Entry 1IDJ (X-ray diffraction, 2.40 A resolution); this record covers chain A.

== Chain A ==
Protein: Pectin lyase A
Organism: Aspergillus niger
Notes: EC 4.2.2.10
UniProtKB: Q01172 (PLYA_ASPNG); residues 1-359 here correspond to UniProt positions 21-379 (UniProt number = residue number + 20)
Sequence (359 residues; row label = number of the first residue in the row):
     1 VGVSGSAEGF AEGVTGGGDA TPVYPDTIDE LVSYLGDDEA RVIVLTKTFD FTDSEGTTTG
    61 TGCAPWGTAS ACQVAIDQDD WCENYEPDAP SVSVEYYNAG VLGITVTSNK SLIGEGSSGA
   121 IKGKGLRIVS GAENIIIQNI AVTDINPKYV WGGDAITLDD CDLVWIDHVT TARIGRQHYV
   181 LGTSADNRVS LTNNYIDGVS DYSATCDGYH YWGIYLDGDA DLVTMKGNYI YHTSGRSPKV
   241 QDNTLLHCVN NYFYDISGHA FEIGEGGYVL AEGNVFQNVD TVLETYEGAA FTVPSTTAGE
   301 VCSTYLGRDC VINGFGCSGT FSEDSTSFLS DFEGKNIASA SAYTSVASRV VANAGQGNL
Swiss-Prot annotation at these positions:
  - active site: Arg236
  - glycosylation: Thr68 (O-linked (Man) threonine), Asn109 (N-linked (GlcNAc...) asparagine), Ser348 (O-linked (Man) serine)
Disulfides: Cys63-Cys82, Cys72-Cys206, Cys302-Cys310
Reported in the primary citation:
  - catalytic residues: Asp154, Arg176 (proposed by the authors, not directly observed)
  - catalytic residues: Arg236 (by similarity / conservation)
  - contacts within the chain: Trp66-Trp212, Trp81-Trp151 (pi stacking), Asp160-Asp186, Cys161-Asp186, Asp186-Asp221, Tyr211-Trp212, Ala220-Asp221
  - post-translational modification sites: Thr68, Asn109

== In short ==
From UniProt: active-site residue Arg236. From the paper: catalytic residues Asp154, Arg176 and Arg236;
modification sites Thr68 and Asn109.
Chain A is Pectin lyase A (Aspergillus niger); the structure, Pectin lyase A, was determined by X-ray
diffraction (same publication as 1IDK).
